1EFR - chains F and G of the 8 polymer chains in the assembly; structure by X-ray diffraction, 3.10 A resolution.

== Chain F ==
Molecule: Bovine mitochondrial F1-atpase subunit beta
Source organism: Bos taurus
Notes: EC 3.6.1.34
UniProt: P00829 (ATPB_BOVIN); residues -3 to 478 here correspond to UniProt positions 47-528 (UniProt number = residue number + 50)
Chain sequence (482 residues; row label = number of the first residue in the row; numbers below 1 keep their minus sign (Ala-3 is residue -3)):
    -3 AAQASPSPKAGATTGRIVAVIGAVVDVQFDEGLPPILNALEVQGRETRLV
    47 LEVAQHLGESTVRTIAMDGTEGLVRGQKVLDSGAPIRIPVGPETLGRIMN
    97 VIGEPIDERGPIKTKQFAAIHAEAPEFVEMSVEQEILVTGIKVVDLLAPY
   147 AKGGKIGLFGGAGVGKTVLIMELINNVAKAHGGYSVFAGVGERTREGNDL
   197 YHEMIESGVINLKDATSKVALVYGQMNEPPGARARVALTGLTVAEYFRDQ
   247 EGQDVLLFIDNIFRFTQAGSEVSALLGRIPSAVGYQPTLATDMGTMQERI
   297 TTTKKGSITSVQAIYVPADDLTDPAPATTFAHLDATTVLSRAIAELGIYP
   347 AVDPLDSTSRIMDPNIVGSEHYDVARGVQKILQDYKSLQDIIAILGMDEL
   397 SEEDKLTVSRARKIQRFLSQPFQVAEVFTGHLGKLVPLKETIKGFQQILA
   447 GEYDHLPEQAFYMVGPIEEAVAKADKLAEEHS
Disordered / not traced: -3 to 8, 475-478
Curated features (UniProtKB/Swiss-Prot):
  - binding site (ADP): Gly159, Val160, Gly161, Lys162, Thr163, Val164
  - binding site (ATP): Gly159, Gly161, Lys162, Thr163, Val164, Arg189
  - binding site (phosphate): Gly159, Val160, Gly161, Lys162, Thr163
  - binding site (Mg(2+)): Thr163, Glu188
  - modified residue: Lys74 (N6-acetyllysine), Lys111 (N6-acetyllysine), Lys148 (N6-acetyllysine), Lys209 (N6-acetyllysine), Lys214 (N6-acetyllysine), Thr262 (Phosphothreonine), Ser365 (Phosphoserine), Lys376 (N6-acetyllysine), Ser383 (Phosphoserine), Lys430 (N6-acetyllysine), Lys435 (N6-acetyllysine), Lys472 (N6-acetyllysine)
  - glycosylation: Ser56 (O-linked (GlcNAc) serine)
Ion coordination: Mg2+: Thr163 (together with AMP-PNP)
Small-molecule neighbours: AMP-PNP (ANP; phosphoaminophosphonic acid-adenylate ester): Gly157, Ala158, Gly159, Val160, Gly161, Lys162, Thr163, Val164, Glu188, Arg189, Tyr311, Tyr345, Pro346, Phe418, Ala421, Phe424, Thr425

== Chain G ==
Molecule: Bovine mitochondrial F1-atpase subunit gamma
Source organism: Bos taurus
Notes: EC 3.6.1.34
UniProt: P05631 (ATPG_BOVIN); residues 1-272 here correspond to UniProt positions 26-297 (UniProt number = residue number + 25)
Chain sequence (272 residues; row label = number of the first residue in the row):
     1 ATLKDITRRLKSIKNIQKITKSMKMVAAAKYARAERELKPARVYGVGSLA
    51 LYEKADIKTPEDKKKHLIIGVSSDRGLCGAIHSSVAKQMKSEAANLAAAG
   101 KEVKIIGVGDKIRSILHRTHSDQFLVTFKEVGRRPPTFGDASVIALELLN
   151 SGYEFDEGSIIFNRFRSVISYKTEEKPIFSLDTISSAESMSIYDDIDADV
   201 LRNYQEYSLANIIYYSLKESTTSEQSARMTAMDNASKNASEMIDKLTLTF
   251 NRTRQAVITKELIEIISGAAAL
Disordered / not traced: 45-76, 91-208
Curated features (UniProtKB/Swiss-Prot):
  - modified residue: Lys14 (N6-acetyllysine), Lys24 (N6-succinyllysine), Lys30 (N6-acetyllysine), Lys90 (N6-acetyllysine), Ser121 (Phosphoserine), Lys129 (N6-acetyllysine), Lys172 (N6-acetyllysine), Lys245 (N6-succinyllysine)

== Chain F / chain G interface ==
Contacting residue pairs (11):
  Ile275(F) - Ala271(G)  hydrophobic
  Asp386(F) - Arg9(G)  salt bridge
  Ala389(F) - Asn238(G)  hydrogen bond (backbone-side chain)
  Ile390(F) - Ala235(G)
  Ile390(F) - Asn238(G)  hydrogen bond (backbone-side chain)
  Ile390(F) - Met242(G)  hydrophobic
  Leu391(F) - Ala235(G)  hydrophobic
  Asp394(F) - Gly79(G)
  Glu395(F) - Leu77(G)
  Glu395(F) - Cys78(G)
  Glu398(F) - Lys87(G)  salt bridge
Interface residues without a listed pair, chain G (13 interface residues in all): Ile16, Ala80, Asn234, Ala239

== In short ==
Chain F and chain G form an interface of 8 and 13 residues respectively, with 2 hydrogen bonds and 2 salt
bridges. Among the polar pairs are Asp386(F)-Arg9(G), Glu398(F)-Lys87(G) and Ala389(F)-Asn238(G). Bound to
chain F: AMP-PNP.
Here chain F is Bovine mitochondrial F1-atpase subunit beta and chain G is Bovine mitochondrial F1-atpase
subunit gamma, both from Bos taurus. Entry 1EFR (Bovine mitochondrial F1-atpase complexed with the peptide
antibiotic efrapeptin) was determined by X-ray diffraction.
